1RUC - chains 1 and 4 of the 4 polymer chains in the assembly; structure by X-ray diffraction, 3.10 A resolution.

# Chain 1
Protein: Rhinovirus 14
From: Human rhinovirus 14
UniProtKB: P03303 (POLG_HRV14); residues 1-289 here correspond to UniProt positions 567-855 (UniProt number = residue number + 566)
Amino-acid sequence (289 residues; row label = number of the first residue in the row):
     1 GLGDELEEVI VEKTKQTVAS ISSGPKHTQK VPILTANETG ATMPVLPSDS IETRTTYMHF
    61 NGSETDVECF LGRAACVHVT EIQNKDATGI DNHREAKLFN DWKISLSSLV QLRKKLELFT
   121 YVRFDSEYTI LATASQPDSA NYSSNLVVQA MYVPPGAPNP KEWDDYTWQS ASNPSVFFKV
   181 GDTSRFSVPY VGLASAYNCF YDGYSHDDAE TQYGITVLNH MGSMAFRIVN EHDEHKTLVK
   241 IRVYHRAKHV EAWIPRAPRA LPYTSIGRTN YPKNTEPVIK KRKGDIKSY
Unresolved in the structure: 1-16
Differences from the reference sequence: engineered mutation Ser105 (Asn672 in P03303)
Small-molecule neighbours: win vi (W35; 5-(5-(4-(4,5-dihydro-2-oxazoly)phenoxy)pentyl)-3-methyl isoxazole): Ile104, Ser105, Leu106, Phe124, Ser126, Tyr128, Ala150, Tyr152, Pro174, Ser175, Val176, Phe186, Val188, Val191, Tyr197, Met221, Met224

# Chain 4
Protein: Rhinovirus 14
From: Human rhinovirus 14
Notes: engineered mutation(s): N(1)105S
UniProtKB: P03303 (POLG_HRV14); residues 1-68 here = UniProt positions 1-68
Amino-acid sequence (68 residues; each row starts with the number of its first residue):
     1 GAQVSTQKSG SHENQNILTN GSNQTFTVIN YYKDAASTSS AGQSLSMDPS KFTEPVKDLM
    61 LKGAPALN
Unresolved in the structure: 1-28

# Interface between chain 1 and chain 4
Residue-residue contacts (41):
  Lys30(1) - Gly63(4)
  Val31(1) - Gly63(4)
  Pro32(1) - Lys62(4)
  Pro32(1) - Gly63(4)
  Thr35(1) - Ala66(4)
  Ala36(1) - Ala66(4)
  Ala36(1) - Leu67(4)  hydrophobic
  Thr39(1) - Val56(4)
  Thr39(1) - Met60(4)
  Ala41(1) - Thr53(4)
  Ala41(1) - Val56(4)  hydrophobic
  Ala41(1) - Met60(4)  hydrophobic
  Thr42(1) - Thr53(4)  hydrogen bond (backbone-backbone)
  Met43(1) - Glu54(4)
  Met43(1) - Met60(4)  hydrophobic
  Pro44(1) - Glu54(4)
  Pro44(1) - Lys62(4)
  Asp49(1) - Lys62(4)  salt bridge
  Asn61(1) - Gln43(4)
  Gly62(1) - Gln43(4)
  Ser63(1) - Gln43(4)
  Asp66(1) - Gln43(4)
  Asp66(1) - Ser44(4)  hydrogen bond (side chain-backbone)
  Asp66(1) - Leu45(4)
  Glu68(1) - Ser40(4)  hydrogen bond
  Glu68(1) - Ala41(4)  hydrogen bond (side chain-backbone)
  Asp125(1) - Ala36(4)
  Ser187(1) - Ala36(4)  hydrogen bond (side chain-backbone)
  Ser187(1) - Ser37(4)
  Pro189(1) - Ala36(4)  hydrophobic
  Arg246(1) - Ser40(4)  hydrogen bond
  Ala247(1) - Ser40(4)
  Lys248(1) - Ala36(4)  hydrogen bond (side chain-backbone)
  Lys248(1) - Ser37(4)  hydrogen bond (side chain-backbone)
  Lys248(1) - Thr38(4)  hydrogen bond (side chain-backbone)
  Lys248(1) - Ser40(4)
  His249(1) - Ala35(4)
  His249(1) - Thr38(4)  hydrogen bond
  His249(1) - Ser39(4)  hydrogen bond (side chain-backbone)
  His249(1) - Ala41(4)
  Pro255(1) - Phe52(4)
Also at the interface, not in a pair above, chain 1 (27 interface residues in all): Gly40, Leu46, Val188
Also at the interface, not in a pair above, chain 4 (22 interface residues in all): Gly42, Met47, Pro55

# In short
The interface between chain 1 and chain 4 involves 27 residues on one side and 22 on the other; the contacts
include 11 hydrogen bonds and 1 salt bridge. Among the polar pairs are Asp49(1)-Lys62(4), Asp66(1)-Ser44(4)
and Glu68(1)-Ser40(4). Chain 1 binds win vi.
Here chain 1 is Rhinovirus 14 and chain 4 is Rhinovirus 14, both from Human rhinovirus 14. Entry 1RUC
(Rhinovirus 14 mutant N1105S complexed with antiviral compound win 52035) was determined by X-ray diffraction
(same publication as 1RUD, 1RUE, 1RUF, 1RUG, 1RUH, 1RUI and 1RUJ).
